PDB entry 8BOT | electron microscopy, 7.76 A resolution (low resolution: residue-level contacts below are approximate; hydrogen-bond / salt-bridge calls are withheld) | chains U and W of the 25 polymer chains in the assembly

== Chain U ==
Name: X-ray repair cross-complementing protein 5
Organism: Homo sapiens
Notes: EC 3.6.4.-
Reference sequence: P13010 (XRCC5_HUMAN); numbering as in UniProt (aligned over 1-732)
Amino-acid sequence (732 residues; each row starts with the number of its first residue):
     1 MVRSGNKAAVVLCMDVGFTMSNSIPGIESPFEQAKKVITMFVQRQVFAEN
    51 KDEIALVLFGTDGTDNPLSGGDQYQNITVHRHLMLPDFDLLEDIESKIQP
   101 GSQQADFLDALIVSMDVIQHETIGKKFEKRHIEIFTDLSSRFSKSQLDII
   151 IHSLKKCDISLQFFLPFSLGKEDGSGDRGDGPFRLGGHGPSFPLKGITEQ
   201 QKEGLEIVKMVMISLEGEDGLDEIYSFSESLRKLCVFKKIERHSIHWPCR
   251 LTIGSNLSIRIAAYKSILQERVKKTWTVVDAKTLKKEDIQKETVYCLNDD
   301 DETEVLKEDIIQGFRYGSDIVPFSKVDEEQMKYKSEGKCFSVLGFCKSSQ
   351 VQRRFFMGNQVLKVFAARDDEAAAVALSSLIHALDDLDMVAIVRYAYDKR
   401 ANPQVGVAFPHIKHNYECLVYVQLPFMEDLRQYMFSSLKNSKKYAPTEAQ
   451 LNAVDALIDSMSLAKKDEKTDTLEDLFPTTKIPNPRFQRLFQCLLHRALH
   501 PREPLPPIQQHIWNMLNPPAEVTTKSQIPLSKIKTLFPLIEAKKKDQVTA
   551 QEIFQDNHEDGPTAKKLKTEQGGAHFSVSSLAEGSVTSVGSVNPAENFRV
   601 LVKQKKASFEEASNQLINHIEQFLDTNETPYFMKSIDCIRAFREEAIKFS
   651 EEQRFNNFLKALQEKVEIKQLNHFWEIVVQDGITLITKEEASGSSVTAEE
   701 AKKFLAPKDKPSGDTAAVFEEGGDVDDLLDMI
Not modelled in the structure: 1-5, 171-180, 542-592, 709-732
Swiss-Prot annotation at these positions:
  - region: Leu138 to Leu165 (Leucine-zipper)
  - motif: Glu720 to Leu728 (EEXXXDL motif)
  - modified residue: Lys144 (N6-acetyllysine), Ser255 (Phosphoserine), Ser258 (Phosphoserine), Lys265 (N6-acetyllysine), Ser318 (Phosphoserine), Lys332 (N6-acetyllysine), Thr535 (Phosphothreonine), Ser577 (Phosphoserine), Ser579 (Phosphoserine), Ser580 (Phosphoserine), Lys660 (N6-acetyllysine), Lys665 (N6-acetyllysine), Thr715 (Phosphothreonine)
  - cross-link (Glycyl lysine isopeptide (Lys-Gly)): Lys195 (interchain with G-Cter in SUMO2), Lys532 (interchain with G-Cter in SUMO2), Lys534 (interchain with G-Cter in SUMO2), Lys566 (interchain with G-Cter in SUMO2), Lys568 (interchain with G-Cter in SUMO2), Lys669 (interchain with G-Cter in SUMO2), Lys688 (interchain with G-Cter in SUMO2)
  - mutagenesis: Glu720 to Glu721 (Abolishes interaction with PRKDC and its recruitment to sites of DNA damage), Asp726 to Asp727 (Abolishes interaction with PRKDC and its recruitment to sites of DNA damage)

== Chain W ==
Molecule: 27-nt DNA strand
Sequence (27 nucleotides; each row starts with the number of its first residue):
    12 CATAATAATAGTTTTTAGTTTATTGGG

== How chain U and chain W interact ==
Pairs across the interface (33; chain U residue first):
  Asn6(U) - DG38(W)
  Lys7(U) - DG38(W)
  Glu49(U) - DG38(W)
  Lys51(U) - DG38(W)
  Lys125(U) - DG38(W)
  Arg242(U) - DG38(W)
  His243(U) - DG38(W)
  Ser244(U) - DG37(W)
  Ile245(U) - DT35(W)
  Ile245(U) - DG36(W)
  Ile245(U) - DG37(W)
  His246(U) - DG36(W)
  His246(U) - DG37(W)
  Arg271(U) - DG29(W)
  Arg271(U) - DT30(W)
  Arg271(U) - DT31(W)
  Val272(U) - DT30(W)
  Thr293(U) - DT31(W)
  Lys325(U) - DT32(W)
  Lys325(U) - DA33(W)
  Lys332(U) - DA33(W)
  Lys334(U) - DA33(W)
  Lys338(U) - DG36(W)
  Asp369(U) - DG38(W)
  Tyr397(U) - DT35(W)
  Asp398(U) - DT34(W)
  Asp398(U) - DT35(W)
  Lys399(U) - DA33(W)
  Lys399(U) - DT34(W)
  Arg400(U) - DT32(W)
  Arg400(U) - DA33(W)
  Arg400(U) - DT34(W)
  Arg486(U) - DT30(W)
Also at the interface, not in a pair above, chain U (26 interface residues in all): Lys238, Lys273, Asn359
Also at the interface, not in a pair above, chain W (11 interface residues in all): DA28

== Overview ==
Chain U and chain W form an interface of 26 and 11 residues respectively. From UniProt: 4 mutagenesis sites on
chain U.
Here chain U is X-ray repair cross-complementing protein 5 (Homo sapiens) and chain W is a 27-nt DNA strand.
Entry 8BOT (Cryo-EM structure of NHEJ supercomplex(trimer)) was determined by electron microscopy.
